7TJW - chains B and F of the 7 polymer chains in the assembly; structure by electron microscopy, 4.00 A resolution.

# Chain B
Molecule: ATP synthase subunit alpha
Source organism: Saccharomyces cerevisiae
UniProt: P07251 (ATPA_YEAST); residues 1-510 here correspond to UniProt positions 36-545 (UniProt number = residue number + 35)
Chain sequence (510 residues; each row starts with the number of its first residue):
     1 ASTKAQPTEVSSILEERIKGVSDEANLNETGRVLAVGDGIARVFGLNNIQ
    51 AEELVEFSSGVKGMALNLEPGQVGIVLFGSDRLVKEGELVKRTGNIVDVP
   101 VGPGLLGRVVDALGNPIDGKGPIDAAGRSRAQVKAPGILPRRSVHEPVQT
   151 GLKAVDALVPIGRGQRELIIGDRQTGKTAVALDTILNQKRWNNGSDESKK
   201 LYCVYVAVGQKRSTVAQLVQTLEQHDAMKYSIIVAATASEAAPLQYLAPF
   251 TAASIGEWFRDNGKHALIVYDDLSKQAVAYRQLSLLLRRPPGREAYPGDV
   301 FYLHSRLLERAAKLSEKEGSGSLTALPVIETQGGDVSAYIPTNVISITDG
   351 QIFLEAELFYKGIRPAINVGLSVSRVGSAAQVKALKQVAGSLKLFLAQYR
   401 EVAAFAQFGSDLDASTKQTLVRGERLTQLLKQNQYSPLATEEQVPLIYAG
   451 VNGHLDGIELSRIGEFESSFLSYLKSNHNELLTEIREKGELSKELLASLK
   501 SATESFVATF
Not modelled in the structure: 1-27, 406-412, 510
Bound ions: Mg2+: Thr-178, Asp-271 (together with ATP)
Small-molecule neighbours:
  - ATP (adenosine-5'-triphosphate), molecule 1: Asp-172, Arg-173, Gln-174, Thr-175, Gly-176, Lys-177, Thr-178, Ala-179, Asp-271, Phe-359, Arg-364, Gln-432, Asn-433, Gln-434
  - ATP, molecule 2: Ile-345, Ser-346, Val-373, Arg-375

# Chain F
Molecule: ATP synthase subunit beta
Source organism: Saccharomyces cerevisiae
Notes: EC 7.1.2.2
UniProt: P00830 (ATPB_YEAST); residues 1-478 here correspond to UniProt positions 34-511 (UniProt number = residue number + 33)
Chain sequence (478 residues; each row starts with the number of its first residue):
     1 ASAAQSTPITGKVTAVIGAIVDVHFEQSELPAILNALEIKTPQGKLVLEV
    51 AQHLGENTVRTIAMDGTEGLVRGEKVLDTGGPISVPVGRETLGRIINVIG
   101 EPIDERGPIKSKLRKPIHADPPSFAEQSTSAEILETGIKVVDLLAPYARG
   151 GKIGLFGGAGVGKTVFIQELINNIAKAHGGFSVFTGVGERTREGNDLYRE
   201 MKETGVINLEGESKVALVFGQMNEPPGARARVALTGLTIAEYFRDEEGQD
   251 VLLFIDNIFRFTQAGSEVSALLGRIPSAVGYQPTLATDMGLLQERITTTK
   301 KGSVTSVQAVYVPADDLTDPAPATTFAHLDATTVLSRGISELGIYPAVDP
   351 LDSKSRLLDAAVVGQEHYDVASKVQETLQTYKSLQDIIAILGMDELSEQD
   401 KLTVERARKIQRFLSQPFAVAEVFTGIPGKLVRLKDTVASFKAVLEGKYD
   451 NIPEHAFYMVGGIEDVVAKAEKLAAEAN
Not modelled in the structure: 1-6, 476-478
Bound ions: Mg2+: Thr-164 (together with ATP)
Small-molecule neighbours:
  - ATP (adenosine-5'-triphosphate), molecule 1: Gly-158, Ala-159, Gly-160, Val-161, Gly-162, Lys-163, Thr-164, Val-165, Arg-190, Tyr-311, Tyr-345, Pro-346, Gln-416, Phe-418, Ala-421, Phe-424, Thr-425
  - ATP, molecule 2: Ser-355, Leu-358, Tyr-368

# Chain B / chain F interface
Pairs across the interface - 71 pairs, chain B then chain F:
  Gly-45(B) / Arg-72(F)  hydrogen bond (backbone-side chain)
  Leu-46(B) / Arg-72(F)  hydrogen bond (backbone-side chain)
  Asn-47(B) / Arg-72(F)
  Asn-48(B) / Val-71(F)
  Ile-49(B) / Val-71(F)
  Gln-50(B) / Leu-70(F)
  Gln-50(B) / Val-71(F)
  Ala-51(B) / Thr-67(F)
  Ala-51(B) / Gly-69(F)
  Ala-51(B) / Leu-70(F)  hydrogen bond (backbone-backbone)
  Asn-67(B) / Ile-17(F)
  Leu-68(B) / Val-16(F)  hydrogen bond (backbone-backbone)
  Leu-68(B) / Ile-17(F)
  Glu-69(B) / Thr-14(F)
  Glu-69(B) / Arg-72(F)  hydrogen bond (backbone-side chain)
  Pro-70(B) / Thr-14(F)
  Gly-71(B) / Arg-72(F)
  Val-73(B) / Arg-72(F)
  Ile-96(B) / Glu-68(F)
  Ile-96(B) / Gly-69(F)
  Arg-130(B) / Glu-68(F)  salt bridge
  Gln-132(B) / Glu-68(F)
  Ala-135(B) / Asn-223(F)
  Gly-137(B) / Thr-191(F)
  Ile-138(B) / Thr-191(F)
  Ile-138(B) / Asn-195(F)  hydrogen bond (backbone-side chain)
  Ile-138(B) / Phe-219(F)  hydrophobic
  Leu-139(B) / Ile-103(F)
  Leu-139(B) / Asp-104(F)
  Leu-139(B) / Glu-105(F)
  Leu-139(B) / Asn-195(F)
  Arg-141(B) / Thr-191(F)
  Arg-141(B) / Asn-195(F)  hydrogen bond (backbone-side chain)
  Arg-142(B) / Arg-199(F)
  Ser-143(B) / Asp-196(F)
  Ser-143(B) / Arg-199(F)
  Pro-290(B) / Ala-270(F)
  Arg-293(B) / Ala-314(F)
  Arg-293(B) / Asp-316(F)  salt bridge
  Arg-293(B) / Asp-319(F)  salt bridge
  Gly-298(B) / Gln-263(F)  hydrogen bond (backbone-side chain)
  Asp-299(B) / Glu-267(F)
  Phe-301(B) / Arg-260(F)
  Phe-301(B) / Gln-263(F)
  Tyr-302(B) / Asn-223(F)
  Tyr-302(B) / Glu-224(F)
  Tyr-302(B) / Arg-229(F)
  Ser-305(B) / Met-222(F)  hydrogen bond (side chain-backbone)
  Glu-309(B) / Arg-190(F)
  Glu-309(B) / Thr-191(F)  hydrogen bond
  Glu-309(B) / Asn-223(F)
  Ser-337(B) / Ala-314(F)
  Ser-337(B) / Asp-315(F)
  Thr-342(B) / Ala-159(F)
  Thr-342(B) / Tyr-311(F)  hydrogen bond (backbone-side chain)
  Thr-342(B) / Ala-314(F)
  Asn-343(B) / Tyr-311(F)
  Ile-345(B) / Arg-190(F)  hydrogen bond (backbone-side chain)
  Ser-346(B) / Ala-159(F)
  Ser-346(B) / Arg-190(F)  hydrogen bond (backbone-side chain)
  Ser-346(B) / Arg-260(F)  hydrogen bond
  Ser-346(B) / Tyr-311(F)
  Ile-347(B) / Arg-190(F)  hydrogen bond (backbone-side chain)
  Thr-348(B) / Arg-190(F)  hydrogen bond (backbone-side chain)
  Asp-349(B) / Arg-190(F)  salt bridge
  Asp-349(B) / Arg-192(F)  salt bridge
  Ser-374(B) / Phe-424(F)
  Arg-375(B) / Gly-160(F)
  Arg-375(B) / Arg-190(F)
  Arg-375(B) / Phe-424(F)
  Val-376(B) / Arg-192(F)
Also at the interface, not in a pair above, chain B (52 interface residues in all): Glu-52, Gln-72, Pro-136, Arg-166, Arg-289, Arg-306, Val-336, Tyr-339, Leu-371, Leu-394
Also at the interface, not in a pair above, chain F (47 interface residues in all): Ala-15, Gly-188, Gly-194, Gln-221, Pro-225, Leu-271, Pro-276, Val-279, Pro-313, Arg-337, Glu-341, Tyr-458

# In short
The interface between chain B and chain F involves 52 residues on one side and 47 on the other, with 16
hydrogen bonds and 5 salt bridges. Polar contacts include Arg-130(B)/Glu-68(F), Arg-293(B)/Asp-316(F) and
Arg-293(B)/Asp-319(F). One ATP molecule is bound between chain B and chain F.
Here chain B is ATP synthase subunit alpha and chain F is ATP synthase subunit beta, both from Saccharomyces
cerevisiae. Entry 7TJW (Yeast ATP synthase F1 region State 1catalytic(e-h) with 10 mM ATP) was determined by
electron microscopy together with 7TJS, 7TJT, 7TJU, 7TJV, 7TJX, 7TJY and 30 further entries from the same
study.
